PDB entry 6MTA | X-ray diffraction, 2.15 A resolution | chain A

== Chain A ==
Molecule: GTPase KRas
From: Homo sapiens
Reference sequence: P01116 (RASK_HUMAN), isoform P01116-2; residue numbers follow UniProt; this construct covers 1-169
Sequence (169 residues; each row starts with the number of its first residue):
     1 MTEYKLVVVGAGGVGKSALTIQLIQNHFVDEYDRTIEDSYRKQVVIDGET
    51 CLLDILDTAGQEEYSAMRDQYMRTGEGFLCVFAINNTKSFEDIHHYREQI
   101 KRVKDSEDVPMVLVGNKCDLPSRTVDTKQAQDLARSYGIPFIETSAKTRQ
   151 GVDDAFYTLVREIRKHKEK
Not modelled in the structure: 61-67, 169
Differences from the reference sequence: engineered mutation Arg34 (Pro in P01116)
Curated features (UniProtKB/Swiss-Prot):
  - motif: Tyr32, Asp33, Thr35 to Tyr40 (Effector region)
  - binding site (GTP): Gly10 to Ala18, Val29 to Asp33, Thr35, Ala59, Gly60, Asn116 to Asp119
  - modified residue: Met1 (N-acetylmethionine), Thr2 (N-acetylthreonine), Lys104 (N6-acetyllysine)
  - glycosylation: Thr35 (Microbial infection: O-linked (Glc) threonine)
Metal / ion sites: Mg2+: Ser17, Thr35 (together with GMP-PNP)
Residues lining bound ligands: GMP-PNP (GNP; phosphoaminophosphonic acid-guanylate ester): Ala11, Gly12, Gly13, Val14, Gly15, Lys16, Ser17, Ala18, Phe28, Val29, Asp30, Glu31, Tyr32, Asp33, Thr35, Asp57, Thr58, Ala59, Gly60, Asn116, Lys117, Asp119, Leu120, Ser145, Ala146, Lys147
From the paper describing this entry:
  - binding site for GMP-PNP: Tyr32
  - Mg2+ coordination: Thr35
  - mutagenesis - P34R: decreased binding to RAF kinase

== Overview ==
Ligands of chain A: GMP-PNP. The Mg2+ site is built by Ser17 and Thr35. UniProt lists 21 GTP-binding residues.
From the paper: a binding site for GMP-PNP at Tyr32; P34R reduces binding to RAF kinase.
Chain A is GTPase KRas (Homo sapiens); the structure, KRAS P34R mutant structure in complex with GTP analogue,
was determined by X-ray diffraction (same publication as 6MS9, 6O46 and 6O36).
